7ABF - chains A and 5 of the 15 polymer chains in the assembly; structure by electron microscopy, 3.90 A resolution.

# Chain A
Name: Pre-mRNA-processing-splicing factor 8
From: Homo sapiens
UniProt: Q6P2Q9 (PRP8_HUMAN); residues 1-2335 here = UniProt positions 1-2335
Chain sequence (2335 residues; row label = number of the first residue in the row):
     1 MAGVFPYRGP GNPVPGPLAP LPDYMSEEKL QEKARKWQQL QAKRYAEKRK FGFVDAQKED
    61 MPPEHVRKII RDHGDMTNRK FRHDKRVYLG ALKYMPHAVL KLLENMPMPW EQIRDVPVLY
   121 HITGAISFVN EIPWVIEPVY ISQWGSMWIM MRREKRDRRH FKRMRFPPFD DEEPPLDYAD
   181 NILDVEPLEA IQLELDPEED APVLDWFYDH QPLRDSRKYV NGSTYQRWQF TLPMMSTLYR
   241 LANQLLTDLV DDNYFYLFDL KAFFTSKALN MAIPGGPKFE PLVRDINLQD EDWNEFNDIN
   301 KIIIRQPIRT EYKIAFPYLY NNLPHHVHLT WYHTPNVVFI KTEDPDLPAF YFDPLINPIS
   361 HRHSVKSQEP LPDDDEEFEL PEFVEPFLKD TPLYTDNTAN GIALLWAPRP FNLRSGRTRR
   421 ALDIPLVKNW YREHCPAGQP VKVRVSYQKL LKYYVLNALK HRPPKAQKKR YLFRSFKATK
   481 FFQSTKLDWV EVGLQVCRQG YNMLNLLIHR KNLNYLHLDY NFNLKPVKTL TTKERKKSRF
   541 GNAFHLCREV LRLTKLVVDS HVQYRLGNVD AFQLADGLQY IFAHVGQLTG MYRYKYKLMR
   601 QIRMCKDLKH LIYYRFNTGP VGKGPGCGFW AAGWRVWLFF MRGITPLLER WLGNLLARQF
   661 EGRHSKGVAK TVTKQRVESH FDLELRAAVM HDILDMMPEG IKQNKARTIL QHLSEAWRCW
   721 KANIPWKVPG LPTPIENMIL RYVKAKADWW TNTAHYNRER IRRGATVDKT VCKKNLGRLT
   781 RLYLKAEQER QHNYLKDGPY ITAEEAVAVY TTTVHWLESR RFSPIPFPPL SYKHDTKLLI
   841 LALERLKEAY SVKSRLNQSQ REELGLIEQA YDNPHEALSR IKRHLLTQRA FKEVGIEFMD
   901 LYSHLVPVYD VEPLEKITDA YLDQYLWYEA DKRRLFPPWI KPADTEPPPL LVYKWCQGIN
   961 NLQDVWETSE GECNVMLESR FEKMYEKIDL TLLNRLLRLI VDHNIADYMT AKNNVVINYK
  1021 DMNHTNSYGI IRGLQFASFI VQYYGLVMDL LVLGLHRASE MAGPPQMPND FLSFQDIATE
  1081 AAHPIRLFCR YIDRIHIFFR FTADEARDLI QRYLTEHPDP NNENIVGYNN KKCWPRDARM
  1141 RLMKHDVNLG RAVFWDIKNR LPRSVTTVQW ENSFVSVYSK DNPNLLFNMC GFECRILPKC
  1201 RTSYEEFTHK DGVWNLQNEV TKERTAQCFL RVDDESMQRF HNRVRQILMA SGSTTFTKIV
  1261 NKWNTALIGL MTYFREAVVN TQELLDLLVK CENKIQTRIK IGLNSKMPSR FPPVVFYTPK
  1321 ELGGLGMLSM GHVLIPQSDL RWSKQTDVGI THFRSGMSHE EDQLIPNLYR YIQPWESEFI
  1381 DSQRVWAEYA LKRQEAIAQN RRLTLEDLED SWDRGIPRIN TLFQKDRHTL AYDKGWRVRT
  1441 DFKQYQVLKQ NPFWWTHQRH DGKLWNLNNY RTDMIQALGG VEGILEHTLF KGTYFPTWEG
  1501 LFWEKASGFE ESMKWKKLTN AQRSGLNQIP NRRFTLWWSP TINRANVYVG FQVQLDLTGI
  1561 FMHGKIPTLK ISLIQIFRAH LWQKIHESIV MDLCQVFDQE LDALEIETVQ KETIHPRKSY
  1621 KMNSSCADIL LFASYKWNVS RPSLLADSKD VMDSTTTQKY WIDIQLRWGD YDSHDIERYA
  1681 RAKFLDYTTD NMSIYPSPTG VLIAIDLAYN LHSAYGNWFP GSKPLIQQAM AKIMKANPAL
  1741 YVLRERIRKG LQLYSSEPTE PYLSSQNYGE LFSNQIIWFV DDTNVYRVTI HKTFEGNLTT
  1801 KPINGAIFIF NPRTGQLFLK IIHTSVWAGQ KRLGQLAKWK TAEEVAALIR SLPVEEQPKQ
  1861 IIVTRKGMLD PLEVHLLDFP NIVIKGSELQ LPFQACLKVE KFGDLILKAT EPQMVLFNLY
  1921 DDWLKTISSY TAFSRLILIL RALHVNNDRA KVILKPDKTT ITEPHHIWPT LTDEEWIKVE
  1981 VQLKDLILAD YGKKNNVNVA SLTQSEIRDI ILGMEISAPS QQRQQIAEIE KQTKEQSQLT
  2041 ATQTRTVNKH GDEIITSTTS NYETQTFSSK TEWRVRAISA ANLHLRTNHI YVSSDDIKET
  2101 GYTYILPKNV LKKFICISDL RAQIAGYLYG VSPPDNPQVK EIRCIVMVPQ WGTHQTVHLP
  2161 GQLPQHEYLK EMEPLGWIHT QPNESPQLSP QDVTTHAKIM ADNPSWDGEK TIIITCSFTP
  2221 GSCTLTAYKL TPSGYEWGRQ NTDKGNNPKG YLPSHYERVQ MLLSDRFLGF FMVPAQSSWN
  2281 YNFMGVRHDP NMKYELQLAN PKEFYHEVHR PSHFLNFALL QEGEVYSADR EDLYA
Disordered / not traced: 1-62, 664-676, 1504-1527, 1756-2335
Ligand contacts: inositol hexakisphosphate (IHP): Lys-442, Tyr-580, Lys-609, His-610, Tyr-613, Lys-623, Gly-624, Pro-625
Curated features (UniProtKB/Swiss-Prot):
  - region: Met-1513 to Leu-1526 (Important for branch point selection), Pro-2301 to Ala-2335 (Required for interaction with EFTUD2 and SNRNP200)
  - modified residue: Ala-2 (N-acetylalanine), Ser-859 (Phosphoserine), Ser-1358 (Phosphoserine), Lys-1425 (N6,N6-dimethyllysine), Lys-1463 (N6-acetyllysine)
  - natural variant: Pro-2301 (P2301T: In RP13), Phe-2304 (F2304L: In RP13), His-2309 (H2309P: In RP13; H2309R: In RP13), Arg-2310 (R2310G: In RP13; R2310K: In RP13), Phe-2314 (F2314L: In RP13), Tyr-2334 (Y2334N: In RP13)
  - mutagenesis: Val-1788 (V1788D: Strongly reduced interaction with RNA), Thr-1789 (T1789P: Strongly reduced interaction with RNA)

# Chain 5
Molecule: U5 small nuclear RNA
From: Homo sapiens
Sequence (116 nucleotides; row label = number of the first residue in the row):
     1 AUACUCUGGU UUCUCUUCAG AUCGCAUAAA UCUUUCGCCU UUUACUAAAG AUUUCCGUGG
    61 AGAGGAACAA CUCUGAGUCU UAACCCAAUU UUUUGAGCCU UGCCUUGGCA AGGCUA
Disordered / not traced: 1-9, 68-116

# Chain A / chain 5 interface
Residue-residue contacts (54):
  Leu-100(A) with C56(5), sugar contact
  Ile-132(A) with G57(5), phosphate contact
  Trp-134(A) with U58(5), phosphate contact
  Asn-221(A) with U11(5), sugar contact; U12(5), phosphate contact
  Gly-222(A) with U11(5), phosphate contact; U12(5), phosphate contact
  Ser-223(A) with U12(5), sugar contact
  Lys-267(A) with A49(5), salt bridge to the phosphate
  Phe-279(A) with A48(5), phosphate contact
  Glu-280(A) with A47(5), phosphate contact; A48(5), hydrogen bond to the phosphate
  Pro-281(A) with A48(5), hydrogen bond to the sugar
  Leu-282(A) with A48(5), sugar contact
  Arg-419(A) with C25(5), salt bridge to the phosphate
  Asp-423(A) with U27(5), phosphate contact
  Asn-457(A) with U27(5), sugar contact
  Leu-459(A) with A49(5), phosphate contact
  His-461(A) with U22(5), hydrogen bond to the phosphate; C23(5), salt bridge to the phosphate; U27(5), hydrogen bond to the base
  Arg-462(A) with A51(5), salt bridge to the phosphate
  Pro-463(A) with G20(5), hydrogen bond to the base; C23(5), phosphate contact
  Pro-464(A) with C23(5), hydrogen bond to the base
  Lys-465(A) with C23(5), base contact
  Tyr-471(A) with U58(5), hydrogen bond to the phosphate
  Arg-474(A) with U14(5), salt bridge to the phosphate; C15(5), salt bridge to the phosphate
  Arg-593(A) with A44(5), hydrogen bond to the sugar
  Tyr-594(A) with A44(5), sugar contact
  Lys-595(A) with A44(5), phosphate contact; C45(5), phosphate contact
  Tyr-596(A) with A44(5), phosphate contact; C45(5), hydrogen bond to the phosphate
  Lys-597(A) with C45(5), hydrogen bond to the phosphate; U46(5), phosphate contact
  Met-604(A) with A28(5), phosphate contact
  Arg-635(A) with U27(5), salt bridge to the phosphate
  Phe-639(A) with A26(5), base contact; U27(5), sugar contact; A28(5), phosphate contact
  Arg-642(A) with C55(5), hydrogen bond to the sugar; C56(5), sugar contact
  Gly-643(A) with A28(5), base contact; A29(5), sugar contact; C55(5), base contact
  Thr-645(A) with C55(5), sugar contact
  Pro-646(A) with U54(5), sugar contact; C55(5), sugar contact
  Leu-647(A) with A29(5), sugar contact; A30(5), sugar contact
  Thr-1297(A) with U40(5), phosphate contact
  Met-1307(A) with U40(5), phosphate contact
Interface residues without a listed pair, chain A (53 interface residues in all): Lys-101, Thr-224, Val-283, Arg-409, Arg-420, Pro-425, Arg-432, Leu-456, Ala-466, Lys-469, Arg-470, Leu-472, Val-636, Phe-640, Ile-644, Arg-650
Interface residues without a listed pair, chain 5 (31 interface residues in all): C13, A19, G24, C39, G50

# Summary
53 residues of chain A and 31 residues of chain 5 are in contact; the contacts include 11 hydrogen bonds and 7
salt bridges. Polar pairs include His-461(A)/U27(5), Pro-463(A)/G20(5) and Pro-464(A)/C23(5). Chain A binds
inositol hexakisphosphate.
Here chain A is Pre-mRNA-processing-splicing factor 8 and chain 5 is U5 small nuclear RNA, both from Homo
sapiens. Entry 7ABF (Human pre-Bact-1 spliceosome core structure) was determined by electron microscopy
together with 7AAV and 7ABH from the same study.
